Entry 6HE8 (electron microscopy, 6.86 A resolution (low resolution: residue-level contacts below are approximate; hydrogen-bond / salt-bridge calls are withheld)); this record covers chains H and I of the 34 polymer chains in the assembly.

Chain H (and I):
Name: Proteasome-activating nucleotidase
Organism: Archaeoglobus fulgidus (strain ATCC 49558 / VC-16 / DSM 4304 / JCM 9628 / NBRC 100126)
Notes: engineered mutation(s): 0; chain I of this document is another copy of the same molecule, construct and numbering; everything in this record applies to it too
UniProt: O28303 (PAN_ARCFU); numbering as in UniProt (aligned over 9-398)
Sequence (390 residues; numbered 9 to 398; the number before each row is that of its first residue):
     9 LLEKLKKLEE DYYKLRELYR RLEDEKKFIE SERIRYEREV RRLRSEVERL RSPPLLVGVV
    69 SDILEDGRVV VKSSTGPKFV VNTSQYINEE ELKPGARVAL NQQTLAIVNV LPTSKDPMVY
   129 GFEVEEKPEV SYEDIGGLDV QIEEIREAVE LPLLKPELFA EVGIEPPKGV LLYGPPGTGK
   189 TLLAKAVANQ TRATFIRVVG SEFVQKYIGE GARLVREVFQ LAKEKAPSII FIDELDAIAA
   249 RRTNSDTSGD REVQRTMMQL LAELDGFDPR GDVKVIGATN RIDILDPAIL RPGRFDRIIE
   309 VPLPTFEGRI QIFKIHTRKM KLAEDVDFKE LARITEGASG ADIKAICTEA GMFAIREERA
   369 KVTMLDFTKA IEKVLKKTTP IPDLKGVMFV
Swiss-Prot annotation at these positions:
  - region: M396 to V398 (Docks into pockets in the proteasome alpha-ring to cause gate opening)
  - binding site (ATP): G185 to L190, H324
Reported in the primary citation:
  - self-association interface (contacts with another copy of this molecule); pairs are residue here / residue on that copy: K214-I216 (backbone contact)
  - contacts within the chain: L269-R302
  - conformationally variable residues (loop rearrangement): F275 to P277
  - binding site for the ligand ATP: R299, R302

How chain H and chain I interact:
Residue-residue contacts (133; chain H residue first):
  L10(H) - L10(I)
  L10(H) - L13(I)
  L13(H) - L10(I)
  L13(H) - E17(I)
  L16(H) - E17(I)
  E17(H) - L13(I)
  E17(H) - L16(I)
  E17(H) - E17(I)
  E17(H) - Y20(I)
  Y20(H) - E17(I)
  Y20(H) - Y20(I)
  Y20(H) - Y21(I)
  Y21(H) - Y20(I)
  R24(H) - Y20(I)
  R24(H) - L23(I)
  R24(H) - Y27(I)
  Y27(H) - Y27(I)
  Y27(H) - R28(I)
  Y27(H) - E31(I)
  R28(H) - Y27(I)
  L30(H) - E31(I)
  E31(H) - Y27(I)
  E31(H) - L30(I)
  E31(H) - K34(I)
  K34(H) - E31(I)
  K34(H) - K34(I)
  K34(H) - K35(I)
  I37(H) - E38(I)
  I37(H) - R41(I)
  E38(H) - E33(I)
  E38(H) - K34(I)
  E38(H) - I37(I)
  E40(H) - R41(I)
  R41(H) - I37(I)
  R41(H) - E40(I)
  R41(H) - R41(I)
  R41(H) - Y44(I)
  Y44(H) - Y44(I)
  Y44(H) - E45(I)
  Y44(H) - V48(I)
  Y44(H) - R49(I)
  E45(H) - Y44(I)
  E47(H) - V48(I)
  V48(H) - Y44(I)
  V48(H) - E47(I)
  V48(H) - V48(I)
  V48(H) - L51(I)
  L51(H) - V48(I)
  L51(H) - L51(I)
  L51(H) - R52(I)
  L51(H) - Y94(I)
  E54(H) - S92(I)
  E54(H) - Q93(I)
  E54(H) - Y94(I)
  V55(H) - L51(I)
  V55(H) - E54(I)
  V55(H) - V55(I)
  V55(H) - Y94(I)
  R57(H) - G75(I)
  R57(H) - N90(I)
  R57(H) - T91(I)
  L58(H) - L58(I)
  L58(H) - R59(I)
  L58(H) - S92(I)
  L58(H) - Y94(I)
  L58(H) - T112(I)
  L58(H) - A114(I)
  L58(H) - I115(I)
  R59(H) - E54(I)
  R59(H) - R57(I)
  R59(H) - L58(I)
  R59(H) - T112(I)
  S60(H) - V89(I)
  S60(H) - T112(I)
  P62(H) - F87(I)
  P62(H) - V88(I)
  P62(H) - T112(I)
  P62(H) - L113(I)
  L63(H) - F87(I)
  L63(H) - V88(I)
  L64(H) - P85(I)
  L64(H) - K86(I)
  L64(H) - F87(I)
  V65(H) - K86(I)
  V65(H) - F87(I)
  V65(H) - V88(I)
  S82(H) - G84(I)
  S82(H) - P85(I)
  S82(H) - K86(I)
  T83(H) - P85(I)
  P120(H) - L72(I)
  T121(H) - D70(I)
  T121(H) - L72(I)
  T121(H) - V78(I)
  Y128(H) - R259(I)
  Y128(H) - Q262(I)
  F130(H) - M266(I)
  F130(H) - R302(I)
  R205(H) - R299(I)
  R205(H) - P300(I)
  V207(H) - R299(I)
  S209(H) - D294(I)
  S209(H) - P295(I)
  E210(H) - R249(I)
  E210(H) - R250(I)
  E210(H) - D294(I)
  E210(H) - P295(I)
  E210(H) - R299(I)
  Q213(H) - R249(I)
  E218(H) - R249(I)
  E218(H) - R250(I)
  E218(H) - T251(I)
  E218(H) - N252(I)
  R221(H) - T251(I)
  R221(H) - N252(I)
  K327(H) - V170(I)
  K327(H) - G171(I)
  M328(H) - V170(I)
  K329(H) - E169(I)
  K329(H) - V170(I)
  T356(H) - I172(I)
  G359(H) - V170(I)
  I363(H) - L159(I)
  I363(H) - L166(I)
  I363(H) - F167(I)
  I363(H) - V170(I)
  R364(H) - E155(I)
  E366(H) - K163(I)
  E366(H) - L166(I)
  R367(H) - L166(I)
  R367(H) - V170(I)
  A368(H) - E169(I)
  A368(H) - V170(I)
Other interface residues (no listed pair), chain H (69 interface residues in all): L23, K35, R50, R52, P61, L119, S122, M126, V127, G219, L222, C355, M360, V370, K381
Other interface residues (no listed pair), chain I (74 interface residues in all): L9, R24, E152, R263

Summary:
69 residues of chain H face 74 of chain I across their interface. UniProt lists 7 ATP-binding residues on
chain H. The paper reports a binding site for the ligand ATP at R299(H) and R302(H); conformational
variability at F275(H).
Both chains are Proteasome-activating nucleotidase (Archaeoglobus fulgidus (strain ATCC 49558 / VC-16 / DSM
4304 / JCM 9628 / NBRC 100126)). Entry 6HE8 (PAN-proteasome in state 1) was determined by electron microscopy
together with 6HE5, 6HE7, 6HE9, 6HEA, 6HEC and 6HED from the same study.
